PDB entry 6RD6 | electron microscopy, 2.75 A resolution | chains 4 and T of the 5 polymer chains in the assembly

[Chain 4]
Protein: Mitochondrial ATP synthase associated protein ASA4
From: Polytomella sp. Pringsheim 198.80
UniProtKB: D7NIZ2 (D7NIZ2_9CHLO); residues 0-293 here correspond to UniProt positions 1-294 (UniProt number = residue number + 1)
Amino-acid sequence (294 residues; each row starts with the number of its first residue; numbering starts at 0):
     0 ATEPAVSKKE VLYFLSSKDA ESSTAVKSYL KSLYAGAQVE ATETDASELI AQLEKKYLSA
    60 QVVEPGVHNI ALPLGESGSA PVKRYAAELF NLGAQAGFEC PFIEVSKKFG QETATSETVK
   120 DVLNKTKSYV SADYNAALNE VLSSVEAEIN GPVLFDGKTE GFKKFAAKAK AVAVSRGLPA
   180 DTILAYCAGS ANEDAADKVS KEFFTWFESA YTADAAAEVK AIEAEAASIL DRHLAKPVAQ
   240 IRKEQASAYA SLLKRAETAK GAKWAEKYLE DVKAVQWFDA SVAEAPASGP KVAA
Not modelled in the structure: 0-3

[Chain T]
Protein: ATP synthase subunit alpha
From: Polytomella sp. Pringsheim 198.80
UniProtKB: A0ZW40 (A0ZW40_9CHLO); residues 1-562 here = UniProt positions 1-562
Amino-acid sequence (562 residues; row label = number of the first residue in the row):
     1 MRSPAAFVAR SGLFKASLGQ SNWAQKAEQM MASVTRTFAA DAKALDELRK PKFSSKYLIQ
    61 HVSQKLIPAV KEWEKSYQPP VIHLGRVLSV GDGIARVYGL KSVQAGELVC FDSGVKGMAL
   121 NLQADHVGVV VFGNDSVIHQ GDLVYRTGQI VNVPIGPGTL GRVTDGLGQP IDGKGPLTNV
   181 RSSLVEVKAP GIIARQSVRE PLFTGVKAVD ALVPIGRGQR ELIIGDRQTG KTAVAIDAII
   241 HQKNCNEQVP KAQRVYCVYV AVGQKRSTVA QLVKLFTQTG AMRYTIMVSA TASDAAPLQF
   301 LAPYSGCAMA EYFRDTGKHG LIIYDDLSKQ SVAYRQMSLL LRRPPGREAF PGDVFYLHSR
   361 LLERAAKLSK ELGGGSLTAF PVIETQAGDV SAYIATNVIS ITDGQIFLET ELFYKGIRPA
   421 LNVGLSVSRV GSAAQFPGMK QVAGTLKLEL AQYREVAAFA QFGSDLDAAT QYVLERGARL
   481 TEMLKQKQFA PIPIERQTVA VYAATKGFLD KVRVQDIVAA EEAVISQVNP AVFKILKANG
   541 KITPALDAHL KAELRKVKLP GA
Not modelled in the structure: 1-39, 86-562
Differences from the reference sequence: conflict R266 (Lys in A0ZW40)

[Chain 4 / chain T interface]
Residue-residue contacts (58; chain 4 residue first):
  E9(4) with Q60(T), hydrogen bond
  K17(4) with R49(T), hydrogen bond (backbone-side chain)
  D18(4) with R49(T); P51(T)
  A19(4) with D46(T); R49(T); K50(T)
  E20(4) with K50(T); K56(T); Y57(T)
  T23(4) with K50(T)
  S46(4) with E74(T)
  I49(4) with V70(T), hydrophobic; K71(T)
  L52(4) with L66(T), hydrophobic; I67(T), hydrophobic; V70(T), hydrophobic
  Y56(4) with I59(T); V62(T), hydrophobic; S63(T); L66(T), hydrophobic
  A59(4) with I59(T), hydrophobic
  Q60(4) with K56(T); I59(T); Q60(T)
  E63(4) with S54(T); S55(T), hydrogen bond (side chain-backbone); K56(T); I59(T)
  P64(4) with P51(T); K56(T)
  H67(4) with P51(T); F53(T); S54(T)
  N68(4) with R49(T); P51(T)
  K262(4) with Y57(T)
  W263(4) with Y57(T), hydrophobic; L58(T)
  K266(4) with Y57(T), hydrogen bond
  Y267(4) with F53(T)
  D270(4) with K52(T); F53(T)
  V271(4) with F53(T), hydrophobic
  A273(4) with K43(T); K52(T)
  W276(4) with A40(T), hydrogen bond (side chain-backbone); D41(T), hydrogen bond (side chain-backbone); K43(T); L48(T), hydrophobic
  E283(4) with D41(T)
  K290(4) with D41(T); A42(T); K43(T), hydrogen bond (backbone-backbone)
  V291(4) with K43(T); L48(T), hydrophobic
  A292(4) with A42(T), hydrophobic; K43(T), hydrogen bond (backbone-backbone)
Other interface residues (no listed pair), chain 4 (33 interface residues in all): F13, S22, A45, E53, V274
Other interface residues (no listed pair), chain T (28 interface residues in all): A44, L45, Q64

[Overview]
Chain 4 and chain T form an interface of 33 and 28 residues respectively; the contacts include 8 hydrogen
bonds. Polar contacts include E9(4)-Q60(T), K17(4)-R49(T) and E63(4)-S55(T).
Here chain 4 is Mitochondrial ATP synthase associated protein ASA4 and chain T is ATP synthase subunit alpha,
both from Polytomella sp. Pringsheim 198.80. Entry 6RD6 (CryoEM structure of Polytomella F-ATP synthase,
focussed refinement of upper peripheral stalk) was determined by electron microscopy, deposited together with
6RD4, 6RD5, 6RD7, 6RD8, 6RD9, 6RDA and 46 further entries.
